3DLQ - chains I and R; structure by X-ray diffraction, 1.90 A resolution.

Chain I:
Molecule: Interleukin-22
Organism: Homo sapiens
Notes: fragment: cytokine
Reference sequence: Q9GZX6 (IL22_HUMAN); numbering as in UniProt (aligned over 29-179)
Chain sequence (151 residues; each row starts with the number of its first residue):
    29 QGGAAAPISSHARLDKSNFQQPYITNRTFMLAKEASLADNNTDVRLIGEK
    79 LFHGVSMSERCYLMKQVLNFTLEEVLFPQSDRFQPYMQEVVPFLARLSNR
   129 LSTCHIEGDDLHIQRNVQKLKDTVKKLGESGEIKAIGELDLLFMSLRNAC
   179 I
Not modelled in the structure: 29-39, 131-139
Disulfide bonds: Cys-89/Cys-178
Construct notes: engineered mutation Ala-40 (Cys in Q9GZX6)
Curated features (UniProtKB/Swiss-Prot):
  - glycosylation (N-linked (GlcNAc...) asparagine): Asn-54, Asn-68, Asn-97

Chain R:
Molecule: Interleukin-22 receptor subunit alpha-1
Organism: Homo sapiens
Notes: fragment: soluble portion
Reference sequence: Q8N6P7 (I22R1_HUMAN); residues 18-228 here = UniProt positions 18-228
Chain sequence (211 residues; numbered 18 to 228; the number before each row is that of its first residue):
    18 PEDPSDLLQHVKFQSSNFENILTWDSGPEGTPDTVYSIEYKTYGERDWVA
    68 KKGCQRITRKSCNLTVETGNLTELYYARVTAVSAGGRSATKMTDRFSSLQ
   118 HTTLKPPDVTCISKVRSIQMIVHPTPTPIRAGDGHRLTLEDIFHDLFYHL
   168 ELQVNRTYQMHLGGKQREYEFFGLTPDTEFLGTIMILVPTWAKESAPYMC
   218 RVKTLPDRTWT
Not modelled in the structure: 18-19, 149-152, 172-175
Disulfide bonds: Cys-71/Cys-79, Cys-128/Cys-217
Construct notes: engineered mutation Leu-204 (Cys in Q8N6P7)
Curated features (UniProtKB/Swiss-Prot):
  - glycosylation (N-linked (GlcNAc...) asparagine): Asn-80, Asn-172
  - mutagenesis: Lys-58 (K58A: Strongly reduced response to IL22), Tyr-60 (Y60A/R: Loss of response to IL22)

How chain I and chain R interact:
Residue-residue contacts (38; chain I residue first):
  Phe-47(I) / Pro-206(R)
  Phe-47(I) / Thr-207(R)
  Pro-50(I) / Ala-209(R)  hydrophobic
  Thr-53(I) / Ala-209(R)
  Asn-54(I) / Ala-209(R)
  Phe-57(I) / Gln-117(R)
  Ser-64(I) / Arg-112(R)
  Leu-65(I) / Asp-111(R)
  Asp-67(I) / Tyr-60(R)
  Asp-67(I) / Arg-112(R)  salt bridge
  Asn-69(I) / Tyr-60(R)
  Thr-70(I) / Lys-58(R)  hydrogen bond
  Thr-70(I) / Tyr-60(R)
  Thr-70(I) / Gly-61(R)  hydrogen bond (backbone-backbone)
  Thr-70(I) / Glu-62(R)
  Thr-70(I) / Tyr-93(R)
  Thr-70(I) / Met-109(R)
  Asp-71(I) / Lys-58(R)  salt bridge
  Asp-71(I) / Gly-61(R)
  Asp-71(I) / Glu-62(R)
  Asp-71(I) / Arg-63(R)
  Val-72(I) / Tyr-60(R)  hydrogen bond (backbone-side chain)
  Arg-73(I) / Tyr-60(R)
  Arg-73(I) / Gly-61(R)
  Arg-73(I) / Thr-89(R)  hydrogen bond (side chain-backbone)
  Arg-73(I) / Glu-90(R)  salt bridge
  Arg-73(I) / Leu-91(R)
  Lys-162(I) / Tyr-60(R)  hydrogen bond
  Gly-165(I) / Arg-112(R)  hydrogen bond (backbone-side chain)
  Glu-166(I) / Tyr-60(R)  hydrogen bond
  Glu-166(I) / Arg-112(R)
  Asp-168(I) / Ser-114(R)
  Asp-168(I) / Gln-117(R)
  Leu-169(I) / Leu-91(R)  hydrophobic
  Met-172(I) / Thr-207(R)
  Met-172(I) / Trp-208(R)  hydrophobic
  Arg-175(I) / Asp-162(R)
  Arg-175(I) / Thr-207(R)  hydrogen bond
Interface residues without a listed pair, chain I (24 interface residues in all): Gln-48, Lys-61, Glu-77, Ile-179
Interface residues without a listed pair, chain R (20 interface residues in all): Thr-59

Overview:
24 residues of chain I and 20 residues of chain R are in contact; the contacts include 8 hydrogen bonds and 3
salt bridges. Polar contacts include Asp-67(I)/Arg-112(R), Asp-71(I)/Lys-58(R) and Arg-73(I)/Glu-90(R).
UniProt lists 2 mutagenesis sites on chain R.
Here chain I is Interleukin-22 and chain R is Interleukin-22 receptor subunit alpha-1, both from Homo sapiens.
Entry 3DLQ (Crystal structure of the IL-22/IL-22R1 complex) was determined by X-ray diffraction.
